PDB entry 4U1J | X-ray diffraction, 1.38 A resolution | chains A and C of the 3 polymer chains in the assembly

[Chain A]
Name: HLA class I histocompatibility antigen, B-42 alpha chain
Organism: Homo sapiens
UniProtKB: P30480 (1B42_HUMAN); residues 1-277 here correspond to UniProt positions 25-301 (UniProt number = residue number + 24)
Chain sequence (278 residues; numbered 0 to 277; the number before each row is that of its first residue; numbering starts at 0):
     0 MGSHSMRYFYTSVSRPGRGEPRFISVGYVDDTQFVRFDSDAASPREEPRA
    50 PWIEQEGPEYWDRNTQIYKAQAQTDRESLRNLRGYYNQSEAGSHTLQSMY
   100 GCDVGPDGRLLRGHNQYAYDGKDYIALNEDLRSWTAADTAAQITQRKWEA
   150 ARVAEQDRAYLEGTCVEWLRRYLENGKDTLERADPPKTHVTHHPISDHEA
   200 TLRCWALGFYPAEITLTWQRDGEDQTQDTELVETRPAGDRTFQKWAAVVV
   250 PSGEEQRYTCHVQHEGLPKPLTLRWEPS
Construct notes: initiating methionine (0)
Disulfide bonds: Cys101-Cys164, Cys203-Cys259

[Chain C]
Name: GAG protein
UniProtKB: Q70A36 (Q70A36_9HIV1); residues 1-9 here correspond to UniProt positions 67-75 (UniProt number = residue number + 66)
Chain sequence (9 residues; each row starts with the number of its first residue):
     1 TPQDLNTML

[Chain A / chain C interface]
Contacting residue pairs - 41 pairs, chain A then chain C:
  Met5(A) - Thr1(C)
  Tyr7(A) - Thr1(C)  hydrogen bond (side chain-backbone)
  Tyr7(A) - Pro2(C)
  Tyr9(A) - Pro2(C)
  Tyr59(A) - Thr1(C)
  Arg62(A) - Asp4(C)  salt bridge
  Asn63(A) - Thr1(C)  hydrogen bond
  Asn63(A) - Pro2(C)
  Ile66(A) - Pro2(C)
  Ile66(A) - Gln3(C)
  Ile66(A) - Asp4(C)
  Tyr67(A) - Pro2(C)
  Gln70(A) - Asn6(C)  hydrogen bond
  Thr73(A) - Thr7(C)
  Thr73(A) - Met8(C)
  Glu76(A) - Met8(C)
  Ser77(A) - Met8(C)
  Ser77(A) - Leu9(C)  hydrogen bond (side chain-backbone)
  Asn80(A) - Met8(C)  hydrogen bond
  Asn80(A) - Leu9(C)  hydrogen bond (side chain-backbone)
  Tyr84(A) - Leu9(C)  hydrogen bond (side chain-backbone)
  Leu95(A) - Leu9(C)  hydrophobic
  Tyr99(A) - Pro2(C)
  Tyr99(A) - Gln3(C)  hydrogen bond (side chain-backbone)
  Asn114(A) - Gln3(C)
  Tyr116(A) - Leu9(C)  hydrophobic
  Tyr123(A) - Leu9(C)  hydrophobic
  Thr143(A) - Leu9(C)  hydrogen bond (side chain-backbone)
  Trp147(A) - Thr7(C)
  Trp147(A) - Met8(C)  hydrogen bond (side chain-backbone)
  Trp147(A) - Leu9(C)  hydrophobic
  Val152(A) - Thr7(C)
  Gln155(A) - Gln3(C)
  Gln155(A) - Leu5(C)
  Asp156(A) - Gln3(C)
  Tyr159(A) - Thr1(C)  hydrogen bond (side chain-backbone)
  Tyr159(A) - Pro2(C)
  Tyr159(A) - Gln3(C)
  Thr163(A) - Thr1(C)
  Trp167(A) - Thr1(C)
  Tyr171(A) - Thr1(C)  hydrogen bond (side chain-backbone)
Also at the interface, not in a pair above, chain A (30 interface residues in all): Glu45, Leu81
The authors on this interface:
  - pairs named by the authors: Tyr9(A)-Pro2(C), Trp147(A)-Thr7(C), Trp147(A)-Met8(C)
  - interface residues, chain C: Pro2(C), Asn6(C), Leu9(C)

[Summary]
Chain A and chain C form an interface of 30 and 9 residues respectively; the contacts include 12 hydrogen
bonds and 1 salt bridge. Polar pairs include Arg62(A)-Asp4(C), Tyr7(A)-Thr1(C) and Asn63(A)-Thr1(C). The
authors report contacts between Tyr9(A) and Pro2(C), Trp147(A) and Thr7(C) and Trp147(A) and Met8(C). The
paper reports interface residues Pro2(C), Asn6(C) and Leu9(C).
Chain A is HLA class I histocompatibility antigen, B-42 alpha chain (Homo sapiens) and chain C is GAG protein;
the structure, HLA class I micropolymorphisms determine peptide-HLA landscape and dictate differential HIV-1
escape through identical epitopes, was determined by X-ray diffraction, deposited together with 4U1H, 4U1I,
4U1K, 4U1L, 4U1M, 4U1N and 4U1S.
